8V2D - chains b and h of the 48 polymer chains in the assembly; structure by electron microscopy, 6.77 A resolution (low resolution: residue-level contacts below are approximate; hydrogen-bond / salt-bridge calls are withheld).

Chain b (and h):
Molecule: O43_129 component A
Source organism: synthetic construct
Notes: chain h of this document is another copy of the same molecule, construct and numbering; everything in this record applies to it too
Amino-acid sequence (328 residues; numbered -1 to 326; the number before each row is that of its first residue; numbers below 1 keep their minus sign (Met-1 is residue -1)):
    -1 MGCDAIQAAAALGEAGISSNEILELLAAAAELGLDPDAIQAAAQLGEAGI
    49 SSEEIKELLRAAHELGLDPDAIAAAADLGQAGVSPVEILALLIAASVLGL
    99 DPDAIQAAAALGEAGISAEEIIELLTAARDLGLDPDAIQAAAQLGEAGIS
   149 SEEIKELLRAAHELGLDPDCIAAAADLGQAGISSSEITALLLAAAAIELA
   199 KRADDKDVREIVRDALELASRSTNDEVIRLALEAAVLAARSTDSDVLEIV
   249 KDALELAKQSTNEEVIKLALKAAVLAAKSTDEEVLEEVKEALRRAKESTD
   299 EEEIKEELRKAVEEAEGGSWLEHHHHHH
Not modelled in the structure: -1 to 0, 315-326

Interface between chain b and chain h:
Contacting residue pairs - 5 pairs, chain b then chain h:
  Ala171(b) - Ile4(h)
  Ala192(b) - Ala3(h)
  Ala192(b) - Ile4(h)
  Glu196(b) - Ala3(h)
  Leu214(b) - Ala25(h)
Interface residues without a listed pair, chain b (10 interface residues in all): Asp167, Cys168, Glu184, Leu188, Glu215, Ser218
Interface residues without a listed pair, chain h (9 interface residues in all): Cys1, Ala7, Ser17, Asn18, Leu21, Glu22

Summary:
Chain b and chain h form an interface of 10 and 9 residues respectively.
Chain b and chain h are both O43_129 component A (synthetic construct); the structure, Computational Designed
Nanocage O43_129, was determined by electron microscopy together with 8V3B from the same study.
